1XQ5 - chains B and D of the 4 polymer chains in the assembly; structure by X-ray diffraction, 1.90 A resolution.

[Chain B (and D)]
Protein: Hemoglobin beta-2 chain
Organism: Perca flavescens
Notes: chain D of this document is another copy of the same molecule, construct and numbering; everything in this record applies to it too
Sequence (146 residues; each row starts with the number of its first residue):
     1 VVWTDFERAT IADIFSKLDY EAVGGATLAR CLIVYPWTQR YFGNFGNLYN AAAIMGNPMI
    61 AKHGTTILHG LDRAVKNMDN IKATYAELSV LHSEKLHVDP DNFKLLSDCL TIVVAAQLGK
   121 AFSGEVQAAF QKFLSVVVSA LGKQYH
Bound ions: heme Fe near His92 (its only coordinating residue here)
Small-molecule neighbours: heme (HEM): Thr38, Tyr41, Phe42, His63, Thr66, Ile67, Gly70, Leu71, Arg73, Tyr85, Leu88, Leu91, His92, Leu96, Val98, Asn102, Phe103, Leu106, Ser107, Val137, Leu141

[Chain B / chain D interface]
Residue-residue contacts (15; chain B residue first):
  Val1(B) - Tyr145(D)  hydrogen bond (backbone-backbone)
  Lys82(B) - His146(D)
  Ser135(B) - Tyr145(D)
  Val136(B) - Tyr145(D)  hydrophobic
  Val136(B) - His146(D)  hydrogen bond (backbone-side chain)
  Ser139(B) - Tyr145(D)
  Ser139(B) - His146(D)
  Ala140(B) - His146(D)
  Tyr145(B) - Val1(D)  hydrogen bond (backbone-backbone)
  Tyr145(B) - Ser135(D)
  Tyr145(B) - Val136(D)  hydrophobic
  His146(B) - Lys82(D)
  His146(B) - Val136(D)  hydrogen bond (side chain-backbone)
  His146(B) - Ser139(D)  hydrogen bond
  His146(B) - Ala140(D)

[In short]
Chain B and chain D each contribute 8 residues to their interface; the contacts include 5 hydrogen bonds.
Among the polar pairs are Val136(B)-His146(D), His146(B)-Ser139(D) and Val1(B)-Tyr145(D). Bound to chain B:
heme.
Chain B and chain D are both Hemoglobin beta-2 chain (Perca flavescens); the structure, Met-Perch Hemoglobin
at 1.9A, was determined by X-ray diffraction.
